PDB entry 8CTG | electron microscopy, 3.80 A resolution | chains B and C of the 3 polymer chains in the assembly

== Chain B ==
Name: Protein Wnt-8
Organism: Xenopus laevis
Reference sequence: P28026 (WNT8_XENLA); numbering as in UniProt (aligned over 22-329)
Amino-acid sequence (327 residues; each row starts with the number of its first residue):
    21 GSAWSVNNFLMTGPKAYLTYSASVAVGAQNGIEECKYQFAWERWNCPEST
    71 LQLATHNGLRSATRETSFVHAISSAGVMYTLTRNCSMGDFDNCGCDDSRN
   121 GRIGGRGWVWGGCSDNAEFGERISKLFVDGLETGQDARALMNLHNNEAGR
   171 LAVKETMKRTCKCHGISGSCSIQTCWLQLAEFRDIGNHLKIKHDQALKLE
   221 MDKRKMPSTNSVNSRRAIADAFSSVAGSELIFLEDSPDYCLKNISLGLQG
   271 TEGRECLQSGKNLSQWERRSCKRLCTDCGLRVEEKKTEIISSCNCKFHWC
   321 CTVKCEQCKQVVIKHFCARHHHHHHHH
Not modelled in the structure: 21-22, 339-347
Sequence notes: expression tag (21, 330-347); conflict Pro227 (Arg in P28026), Thr229 (Gly in P28026), Val232 (Ala in P28026), Asn233 (Asp in P28026), Ser234 (Asn in P28026), Arg236 (Gly in P28026)
Swiss-Prot annotation at these positions:
  - site (Cleavage): Thr39, Tyr40, Ala42, Ser43
  - lipidation: Ser187 (O-palmitoleoyl serine)
  - glycosylation (N-linked (GlcNAc...) asparagine): Asn104, Asn263, Asn282
Disulfides: Cys55-Cys66, Cys105-Cys113, Cys115-Cys133, Cys181-Cys195, Cys183-Cys190, Cys260-Cys298, Cys276-Cys291, Cys295-Cys337, Cys313-Cys328, Cys315-Cys325, Cys320-Cys321
Glycans and other covalent adducts: palmitoleic acid (PAM) linked to Ser187

== Chain C ==
Name: Low-density lipoprotein receptor-related protein 6
Organism: Homo sapiens
Reference sequence: O75581 (LRP6_HUMAN); numbering as in UniProt (aligned over 20-629)
Amino-acid sequence (649 residues; numbered 18 to 666; the number before each row is that of its first residue):
    18 GSAPLLLYANRRDLRLVDATNGKENATIVVGGLEDAAAVDFVFSHGLIYW
    68 SDVSEEAIKRTEFNKTESVQNVVVSGLLSPDGLACDWLGEKLYWTDSETN
   118 RIEVSNLDGSLRKVLFWQELDQPRAIALDPSSGFMYWTDWGEVPKIERAG
   168 MDGSSRFIIINSEIYWPNGLTLDYEEQKLYWADAKLNFIHKSNLDGTNRQ
   218 AVVKGSLPHPFALTLFEDILYWTDWSTHSILACNKYTGEGLREIHSDIFS
   268 PMDIHAFSQQRQPNATNPCGIDNGGCSHLCLMSPVKPFYQCACPTGVKLL
   318 ENGKTCKDGATELLLLARRTDLRRISLDTPDFTDIVLQLEDIRHAIAIDY
   368 DPVEGYIYWTDDEVRAIRRSFIDGSGSQFVVTAQIAHPDGIAVDWVARNL
   418 YWTDTGTDRIEVTRLNGTMRKILISEDLEEPRAIVLDPMVGYMYWTDWGE
   468 IPKIERAALDGSDRVVLVNTSLGWPNGLALDYDEGKIYWGDAKTDKIEVM
   518 NTDGTGRRVLVEDKIPHIFGFTLLGDYVYWTDWQRRSIERVHKRSAEREV
   568 IIDQLPDLMGLKATNVHRVIGSNPCAEENGGCSHLCLYRPQGLRCACPIG
   618 FELISDMKTCIVSRGLEVLFQGPGAAGLNDIFEAQKIEWHEHHHHHHHH
Not modelled in the structure: 18-20, 38-46, 81-85, 218-226, 616-666
Sequence notes: expression tag (18-19, 630-666)
Swiss-Prot annotation at these positions:
  - glycosylation (N-linked (GlcNAc...) asparagine): Asn42, Asn81, Asn281, Asn433, Asn486
  - natural variant: Arg360 (R360H: In ADCAD2), Asn433 (N433S: In ADCAD2), Arg473 (R473Q: In ADCAD2), Arg611 (R611C: In ADCAD2)
Disulfides: Cys286-Cys297, Cys293-Cys308, Cys310-Cys323, Cys592-Cys603, Cys599-Cys612

== Chain B / chain C interface ==
Pairs across the interface (11; chain B residue first):
  Asn230(B) - Ala509(C)
  Asn230(B) - Ile532(C)
  Asn230(B) - Pro533(C)
  Asn230(B) - His534(C)
  Ser231(B) - His534(C)
  Val232(B) - Pro533(C)  hydrophobic
  Val232(B) - His534(C)
  Val232(B) - Ile535(C)
  Val232(B) - Arg552(C)
  Asn233(B) - His534(C)
  Asn233(B) - Ile535(C)
Also at the interface, not in a pair above, chain B (6 interface residues in all): Thr229, Ser234
Also at the interface, not in a pair above, chain C (8 interface residues in all): Lys510, Trp550
From the paper, about this interface:
  - interface residues, chain B: Asp222(B)

== Overview ==
6 residues of chain B and 8 residues of chain C are in contact. Palmitoleic acid is covalently linked to
Ser187(B). From the paper: the interface residue Asp222(B).
Here chain B is Protein Wnt-8 (Xenopus laevis) and chain C is Low-density lipoprotein receptor-related protein
6 (Homo sapiens). Entry 8CTG (Extracellular architecture of an engineered canonical Wnt signaling ternary
complex) was determined by electron microscopy, deposited together with 8FFE.
